PDB entry 8KB1 | X-ray diffraction, 2.46 A resolution | chains A and C of the 3 polymer chains in the assembly

[Chain A]
Name: MHC class I antigen
Organism: Anas platyrhynchos
Sequence (271 residues; each row starts with the number of its first residue):
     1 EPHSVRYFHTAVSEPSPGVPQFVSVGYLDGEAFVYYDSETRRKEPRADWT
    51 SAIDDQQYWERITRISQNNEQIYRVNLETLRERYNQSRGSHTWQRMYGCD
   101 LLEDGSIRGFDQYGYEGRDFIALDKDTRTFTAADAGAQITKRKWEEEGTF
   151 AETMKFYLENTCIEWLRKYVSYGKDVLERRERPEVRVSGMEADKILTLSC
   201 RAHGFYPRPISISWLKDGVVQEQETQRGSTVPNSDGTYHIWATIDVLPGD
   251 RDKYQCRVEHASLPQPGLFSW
Cystine bridges: Cys99-Cys162, Cys200-Cys256

[Chain C]
Name: peptide of AIV
Organism: unidentified influenza virus
Sequence (9 residues; each row starts with the number of its first residue):
     1 AEAIIVAMV

[How chain A and chain C interact]
Contacting residue pairs (34):
  Tyr7(A) - Ala1(C)  hydrogen bond (side chain-backbone)
  Tyr7(A) - Glu2(C)
  His9(A) - Glu2(C)  salt bridge
  Ser24(A) - Glu2(C)  hydrogen bond
  Lys43(A) - Glu2(C)  salt bridge
  Asn69(A) - Ile4(C)  hydrogen bond (side chain-backbone)
  Asn69(A) - Val6(C)
  Ile72(A) - Val6(C)  hydrophobic
  Ile72(A) - Ala7(C)
  Ile72(A) - Met8(C)  hydrophobic
  Val75(A) - Met8(C)  hydrophobic
  Asn76(A) - Ala7(C)  hydrogen bond (side chain-backbone)
  Asn76(A) - Met8(C)
  Asn76(A) - Val9(C)  hydrogen bond (side chain-backbone)
  Thr79(A) - Val9(C)
  Leu80(A) - Val9(C)  hydrophobic
  Arg83(A) - Val9(C)  hydrogen bond (side chain-backbone)
  Trp93(A) - Val9(C)  hydrophobic
  Tyr97(A) - Glu2(C)  hydrogen bond
  Tyr97(A) - Ala3(C)  hydrogen bond (side chain-backbone)
  Phe120(A) - Val9(C)  hydrophobic
  Thr140(A) - Val9(C)  hydrogen bond (side chain-backbone)
  Lys143(A) - Met8(C)
  Lys143(A) - Val9(C)  hydrogen bond (side chain-backbone)
  Trp144(A) - Ala7(C)  hydrophobic
  Trp144(A) - Met8(C)  hydrogen bond (side chain-backbone)
  Phe150(A) - Ile5(C)
  Phe150(A) - Ala7(C)  hydrophobic
  Thr153(A) - Ile5(C)
  Tyr157(A) - Ala1(C)  hydrogen bond (side chain-backbone)
  Tyr157(A) - Glu2(C)
  Tyr157(A) - Ala3(C)
  Trp165(A) - Ala1(C)
  Tyr169(A) - Ala1(C)  hydrogen bond (side chain-backbone)
Other interface residues (no listed pair), chain A (27 interface residues in all): Tyr58, Ile65, Ser66, Arg95, Met154

[In short]
The interface between chain A and chain C involves 27 residues on one side and 9 on the other, with 13
hydrogen bonds and 2 salt bridges. Polar pairs include His9(A)-Glu2(C), Lys43(A)-Glu2(C) and Tyr7(A)-Ala1(C).
Chain A is MHC class I antigen (Anas platyrhynchos) and chain C is peptide of AIV (unidentified influenza
virus); the structure, Crystal structure of 11JD, was determined by X-ray diffraction (same publication as
8KB0).
